PDB entry 2KG7 | solution NMR | chains A and B

# Chain A
Protein: Uncharacterized protein esxG (PE family protein)
Source organism: Mycobacterium tuberculosis
UniProtKB: O53692 (O53692_MYCTU); residue numbers follow UniProt; this construct covers 1-97
Chain sequence (97 residues; numbered 1 to 97; the number before each row is that of its first residue):
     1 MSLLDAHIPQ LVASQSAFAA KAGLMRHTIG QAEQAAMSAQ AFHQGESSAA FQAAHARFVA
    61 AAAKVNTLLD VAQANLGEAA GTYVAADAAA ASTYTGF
Curated features (UniProtKB/Swiss-Prot):
  - modified residue: S2 (N-acetylserine)

# Chain B
Protein: ESAT-6-like protein esxH
Source organism: Mycobacterium tuberculosis
UniProtKB: P0A568 (ESXH_MYCTU); residues 602-697 here correspond to UniProt positions 1-96 (UniProt number = residue number - 601)
Chain sequence (97 residues; row label = number of the first residue in the row):
   601 SMSQIMYNYP AMLGHAGDMA GYAGTLQSLG AEIAVEQAAL QSAWQGDTGI TYQAWQAQWN
   661 QAMEDLVRAY HAMSSTHEAN TMAMMARDTA EAAKWGG
Differences from the reference sequence: expression tag (601)

# Interface between chain A and chain B
Residue-residue contacts - 50 pairs, chain A then chain B:
  F18(A) - I633(B)
  F18(A) - E636(B)
  F18(A) - Q637(B)
  K21(A) - E632(B)
  L24(A) - L629(B)
  M25(A) - L626(B)
  M25(A) - L629(B)
  M25(A) - G630(B)
  M25(A) - M663(B)
  T28(A) - T625(B)
  T28(A) - L626(B)
  T28(A) - L629(B)
  I29(A) - L626(B)
  A32(A) - Y622(B)
  A35(A) - Y622(B)
  A36(A) - M673(B)
  F51(A) - M673(B)
  A54(A) - A669(B)
  A54(A) - M673(B)
  R57(A) - A669(B)
  R57(A) - A672(B)
  F58(A) - L666(B)
  F58(A) - A669(B)
  F58(A) - Y670(B)
  A61(A) - L666(B)
  K64(A) - Q658(B)
  K64(A) - A662(B)
  V65(A) - W659(B)
  V65(A) - M663(B)
  V65(A) - L666(B)
  L68(A) - I650(B)
  L68(A) - W655(B)
  L68(A) - Q658(B)
  L68(A) - W659(B)
  L69(A) - I633(B)
  L69(A) - W659(B)
  V71(A) - W644(B)
  V71(A) - I650(B)
  V71(A) - W655(B)
  A72(A) - W644(B)
  A72(A) - W655(B)
  N75(A) - A643(B)
  N75(A) - W644(B)
  N75(A) - Q645(B)
  N75(A) - G646(B)
  N75(A) - T648(B)
  N75(A) - I650(B)
  L76(A) - L640(B)
  L76(A) - A643(B)
  L76(A) - W644(B)
Interface residues without a listed pair, chain A (26 interface residues in all): A17, A22, F42, H43
Interface residues without a listed pair, chain B (28 interface residues in all): M612, D665

# In short
26 residues of chain A face 28 of chain B across their interface.
Chain A is Uncharacterized protein esxG (PE family protein) and chain B is ESAT-6-like protein esxH, both from
Mycobacterium tuberculosis; the structure, Structure and features of the complex formed by the tuberculosis
virulence factors Rv0287 and Rv0288, was determined by solution NMR.
